Entry 3TVK (X-ray diffraction, 1.80 A resolution); this record covers chain A.

== Chain A ==
Name: Diguanylate cyclase DgcZ
Organism: Escherichia coli
Notes: EC 2.7.7.65
UniProt: P31129 (YDEH_ECOLI); numbering as in UniProt (aligned over 127-296)
Chain sequence (179 residues; numbered 126 to 304; the number before each row is that of its first residue):
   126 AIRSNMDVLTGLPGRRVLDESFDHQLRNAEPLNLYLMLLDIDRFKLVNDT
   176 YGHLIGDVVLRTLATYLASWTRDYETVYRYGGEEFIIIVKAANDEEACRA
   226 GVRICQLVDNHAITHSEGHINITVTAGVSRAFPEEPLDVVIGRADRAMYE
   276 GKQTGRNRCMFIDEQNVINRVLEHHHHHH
Disordered / not traced: 298-304
Differences from the reference sequence: expression tag (126, 297-304)
Bound ions: Mg2+: Asp198 (together with c-di-GMP)
Residues lining bound ligands:
  - c-di-GMP (C2E; 9,9'-[(2R,3R,3aS,5S,7aR,9R,10R,10aS,12S,14aR)-3,5,10,12-tetrahydroxy-5,12-dioxidooctahydro-2H,7H-difuro[3,2-d:3',2'-j][1,3,7,9,2,8]tetraoxadiphosphacyclododecine-2,9-diyl]bis(2-amino-1,9-dihydro-6H-purin-6-one)), molecule 1: Leu134, Phe169, Lys170, Asn173, His178, Gly181, Asp182, Leu185, Arg204, Gly207, Glu208
  - c-di-GMP (C2E), molecule 2: Ser194, Trp195, Thr196, Arg197, Asp198, Arg228
  - c-di-GMP (C2E), molecule 3: Arg197, Tyr199, Glu200, Val214, Lys215, Ala216, Glu221, Arg224, Ala225, Arg228
  - d(-)-tartaric acid (TAR): Arg168, Gly280, Arg281
UniProt features mapped onto this chain:
  - active site: Glu208 (Proton acceptor)
  - binding site (Mg(2+)): Asp165, Ile166, Glu208
  - binding site (substrate): Asn173, His178, Asp182, Trp195 to Glu200, Lys215, Arg224, Arg228
  - site: Lys170 (Transition state stabilizer)
  - mutagenesis: Gly206 to Gly207 (Cells overexpressing this mutant are no longer swimming suppressed), Glu208 (E208Q: Significantly decreased biofilm formation)

== In short ==
Chain A binds 3 copies of c-di-GMP and d(-)-tartaric acid. Curated annotation (UniProt) lists active-site
residue Glu208, 3 Mg2+-binding residues, 12 substrate-binding residues and 3 mutagenesis sites.
Chain A is Diguanylate cyclase DgcZ (Escherichia coli); the structure, Diguanylate cyclase domain of DgcZ, was
determined by X-ray diffraction, deposited together with 4H54 and 3T9O.
